4Q39 - chain A; structure by X-ray diffraction, 2.20 A resolution.

== Chain A ==
Molecule: PYLD, pyrrolysine synthase
Source organism: Methanosarcina barkeri
Notes: EC 1.4.1.-
Reference sequence: Q46E80 (Q46E80_METBF); residues 1-259 here correspond to UniProt positions 5-263 (UniProt number = residue number + 4)
Amino-acid sequence (260 residues; row label = number of the first residue in the row; numbering starts at 0):
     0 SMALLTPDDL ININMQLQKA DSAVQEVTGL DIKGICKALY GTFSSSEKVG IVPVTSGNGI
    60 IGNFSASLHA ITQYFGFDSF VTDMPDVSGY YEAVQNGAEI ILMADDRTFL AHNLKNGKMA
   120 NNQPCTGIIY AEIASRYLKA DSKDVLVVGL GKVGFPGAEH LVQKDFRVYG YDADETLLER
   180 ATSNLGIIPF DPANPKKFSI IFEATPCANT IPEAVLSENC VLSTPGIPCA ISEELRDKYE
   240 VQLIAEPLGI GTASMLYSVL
Disordered / not traced: 0
Construct notes: expression tag (0)
Curated features (UniProtKB/Swiss-Prot):
  - binding site (L-pyrrolysine): Leu4, Val53, Ile60, Ala103
  - binding site (NAD(+)): Lys151, Val152, Asp171, Cys206, Pro224, Ile226, Glu245
Metal / ion sites: Mg2+: Tyr129, Glu245 (together with NADH); Na+: Glu202, Thr204, Cys206, Pro227
Ligand contacts:
  - NADH (NAI; 1,4-dihydronicotinamide adenine dinucleotide): Ala2, Asn121, Gln122, Thr125, Tyr129, Val147, Gly148, Leu149, Gly150, Lys151, Val152, Gly153, Tyr170, Asp171, Ala172, Asp173, Leu176, Ala203, Thr204, Pro205, Cys206, Thr209, Pro224, Gly225, Ile226, Glu245, Pro246, Leu247, Gly250
  - pyrrolysine (PYL): Ala2, Leu3, Leu4, Val51, Pro52, Val53, Gly58, Ile59, Ile60, Phe63, Ala103, Asp104, Asp105, Phe108, Asn121, Pro246, Leu247

== In short ==
Bound to chain A: NADH and pyrrolysine. The Mg2+ site is built by Tyr129 and Glu245. Glu202, Thr204, Cys206
and Pro227 coordinate Na+. UniProt lists 4 L-pyrrolysine-binding residues and 7 NAD+-binding residues.
Chain A is PYLD, pyrrolysine synthase (Methanosarcina barkeri); the structure, PylD in complex with
pyrrolysine and NADH, was determined by X-ray diffraction (same publication as 4Q3A, 4Q3C, 4Q3D and 4Q3E).
